9FFV - chains B and C of the 6 polymer chains in the assembly; structure by electron microscopy, 2.80 A resolution.

[Chain B]
Name: Gamma-aminobutyric acid receptor subunit beta-3
Organism: Homo sapiens
UniProtKB: P28472 (GBRB3_HUMAN); residues 1-448 here correspond to UniProt positions 26-473 (UniProt number = residue number + 25)
Amino-acid sequence (395 residues; numbered -53 to 448; 107 numbers in that range are skipped by the numbering (no residue carries them; nothing is unmodelled there); the number before each row is that of its first residue; numbers below 1 keep their minus sign (Met-53 is residue -53)):
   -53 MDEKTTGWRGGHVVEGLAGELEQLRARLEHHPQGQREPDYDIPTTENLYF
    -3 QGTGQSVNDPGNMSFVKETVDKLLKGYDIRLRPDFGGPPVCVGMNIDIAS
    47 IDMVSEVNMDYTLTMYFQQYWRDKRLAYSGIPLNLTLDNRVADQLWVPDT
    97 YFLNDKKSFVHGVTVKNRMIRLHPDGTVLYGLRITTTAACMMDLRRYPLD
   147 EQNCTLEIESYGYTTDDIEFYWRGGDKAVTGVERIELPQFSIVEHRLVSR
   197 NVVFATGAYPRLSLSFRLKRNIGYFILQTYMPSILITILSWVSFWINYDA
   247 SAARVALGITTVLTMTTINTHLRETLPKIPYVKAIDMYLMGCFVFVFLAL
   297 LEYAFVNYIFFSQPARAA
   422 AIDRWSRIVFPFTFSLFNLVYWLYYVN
Disordered / not traced: -53 to 7, 448
Differences from the reference sequence: initiating methionine (-53); expression tag (-52 to 0); linker (308-314)
UniProt features mapped onto this chain:
  - binding site (benzamidine): Asp95 to Tyr97, Glu155 to Tyr157, Phe200
  - binding site (4-aminobutanoate): Tyr97, Glu155, Tyr157, Thr202
  - binding site (histamine): Tyr97, Ser156, Tyr157, Thr202
  - glycosylation (N-linked (GlcNAc...) asparagine): Asn8, Asn80, Asn149
Disulfide bonds: Cys136-Cys150
Glycans and other covalent adducts: N-acetylglucosamine (NAG) linked to Asn80; glycan linked to Asn149

[Chain C]
Name: Isoform 1 of Gamma-aminobutyric acid receptor subunit gamma-2
Organism: Homo sapiens
UniProtKB: P18507 (GBRG2_HUMAN), isoform P18507-2; the construct has insertions or renumbered stretches relative to UniProt, so the offset changes along the chain: 1-322 = UniProt 40-361; 400-428 = UniProt 447-475
Amino-acid sequence (373 residues; each row starts with the number of its first residue; note: 71 numbers in that range are skipped by the numbering (no residue carries them; nothing is unmodelled there); numbers below 1 keep their minus sign (Thr-1 is residue -1)):
    -1 TGQKSDDDYEDYTSNKTWVLTPKVPEGDVTVILNNLLEGYDNKLRPDIGV
    49 KPTLIHTDMYVNSIGPVNAINMEYTIDIFFAQTWYDRRLKFNSTIKVLRL
    99 NSNMVGKIWIPDTFFRNSKKADAHWITTPNRMLRIWNDGRVLYTLRLTID
   149 AECQLQLHNFPMDEHSCPLEFSSYGYPREEIVYQWKRSSVEVGDTRSWRL
   199 YQFSFVGLRNTTEVVKTTSGDYVVMSVYFDLSRRMGYFTIQTYIPCTLIV
   249 VLSWVSFWINKDAVPARTSLGITTVLTMTTLSTIARKSLPKVSYVTAMDL
   299 FVSVCFIFVFSALVEYGTLHYFVSSQPARA
   400 AKMDSYARIFFPTAFCLFNLVYWVSYLYLGTGGTTETSQVAPA
Disordered / not traced: -1 to 24, 430-442
Differences from the reference sequence: expression tag (-1 to 0, 429-442); conflict Thr11 (Ala50 in P18507); linker (323-328)
UniProt features mapped onto this chain:
  - glycosylation (N-linked (GlcNAc...) asparagine): Asn13, Asn90, Asn208
Disulfide bonds: Cys151-Cys165
Glycans and other covalent adducts: N-acetylglucosamine (NAG) linked to Asn208

[Interface between chain B and chain C]
Residue-residue contacts - 83 pairs, chain B then chain C:
  Asn8(B) - Gly47(C)
  Asn8(B) - Val48(C)
  Met9(B) - Arg86(C)
  Lys13(B) - Asp39(C)  salt bridge
  Lys13(B) - Leu42(C)
  Ser46(B) - Glu150(C)
  Asp48(B) - Lys117(C)  salt bridge
  Tyr62(B) - Phe112(C)
  Tyr62(B) - Arg114(C)
  Tyr62(B) - Tyr172(C)
  Gln64(B) - Thr216(C)
  Gln64(B) - Ser217(C)
  Thr82(B) - Gly173(C)
  Thr82(B) - Tyr174(C)
  Thr82(B) - Glu178(C)  hydrogen bond
  Leu83(B) - Lys41(C)
  Asp84(B) - Asn40(C)
  Asp84(B) - Lys41(C)  hydrogen bond (backbone-backbone)
  Arg86(B) - Asn40(C)
  Arg86(B) - Gly104(C)  hydrogen bond (side chain-backbone)
  Val87(B) - Lys41(C)
  His107(B) - Ser116(C)
  His107(B) - Lys117(C)
  Val109(B) - Thr111(C)
  Val109(B) - Phe112(C)
  Val109(B) - Ala119(C)
  Val109(B) - Asp120(C)
  Val109(B) - Leu145(C)  hydrophobic
  Thr110(B) - Thr111(C)  hydrogen bond (side chain-backbone)
  Val111(B) - Asp110(C)
  Asn113(B) - Phe112(C)
  Asn113(B) - Tyr172(C)
  Arg114(B) - Tyr172(C)
  Met115(B) - Tyr172(C)  hydrophobic
  Arg117(B) - Gly173(C)  hydrogen bond (side chain-backbone)
  Arg117(B) - Pro175(C)
  Arg117(B) - Ser217(C)  hydrogen bond (side chain-backbone)
  Arg117(B) - Tyr220(C)  hydrogen bond
  Gly127(B) - Tyr172(C)
  Leu128(B) - Tyr172(C)  hydrogen bond (backbone-side chain)
  Arg129(B) - Phe112(C)
  Arg129(B) - Phe113(C)  hydrogen bond (side chain-backbone)
  Arg129(B) - Arg114(C)
  Arg129(B) - Ser116(C)  hydrogen bond (side chain-backbone)
  Arg129(B) - Tyr172(C)  hydrogen bond (backbone-side chain)
  Glu182(B) - Gln152(C)
  Pro184(B) - Lys289(C)
  Pro184(B) - Val290(C)
  Gln185(B) - Lys289(C)
  Asn217(B) - Ser291(C)
  Gly219(B) - Ser291(C)
  Tyr220(B) - Arg284(C)
  Tyr220(B) - Lys289(C)
  Tyr220(B) - Val290(C)
  Tyr220(B) - Ser291(C)  hydrogen bond (backbone-side chain)
  Leu223(B) - Val293(C)  hydrophobic
  Leu223(B) - Ser301(C)
  Leu231(B) - Phe304(C)  hydrophobic
  Leu231(B) - Ile305(C)  hydrophobic
  Leu231(B) - Phe308(C)
  Ile232(B) - Val273(C)  hydrophobic
  Leu235(B) - Val273(C)  hydrophobic
  Leu235(B) - Phe308(C)  hydrophobic
  Leu235(B) - Leu311(C)  hydrophobic
  Trp241(B) - His318(C)
  Trp241(B) - Tyr319(C)
  Ile242(B) - His318(C)
  Asn243(B) - His318(C)  hydrogen bond
  Ala249(B) - Val262(C)  hydrophobic
  Ala249(B) - Thr266(C)
  Ala252(B) - Ser267(C)
  Leu253(B) - Thr266(C)
  Leu253(B) - Ile270(C)  hydrophobic
  Thr256(B) - Ile270(C)
  Thr257(B) - Ile270(C)
  Leu259(B) - Leu274(C)  hydrophobic
  Thr260(B) - Leu274(C)
  Thr260(B) - Thr277(C)
  Ile264(B) - Thr277(C)
  His267(B) - Thr281(C)
  Thr271(B) - Lys289(C)  hydrogen bond (backbone-side chain)
  Leu272(B) - Lys289(C)
  Pro273(B) - Lys289(C)
Other interface residues (no listed pair), chain B (65 interface residues in all): Val12, Val16, Asp17, Leu20, Leu79, Asn80, Leu81, Phe105, Leu125, Ile218, Gln224, Ile234, Val238, Ala246, Ala248, Thr263, Arg428
Other interface residues (no listed pair), chain C (61 interface residues in all): Gly37, Ile46, Met70, Arg85, Ile106, Pro109, Ala121, Arg129, Leu143, Pro263, Asp297, Val312, Gly315

[Summary]
65 residues of chain B and 61 residues of chain C are in contact; the contacts include 14 hydrogen bonds and 2
salt bridges. Among the polar pairs are Lys13(B)-Asp39(C), Asp48(B)-Lys117(C) and Thr82(B)-Glu178(C).
Covalently linked N-acetylglucosamine: at Asn80(B). Covalently linked N-acetylglucosamine: at Asn208(C).
Chain B is Gamma-aminobutyric acid receptor subunit beta-3 and chain C is Isoform 1 of Gamma-aminobutyric acid
receptor subunit gamma-2, both from Homo sapiens; the structure, Cryo-EM structure of the alpha1beta3gamma2
GABA(A) receptor in complex with Nb38 in the long-lived symmetric resting ..., was determined by electron
microscopy.
